2OE3 - chains A and B; structure by X-ray diffraction, 1.80 A resolution.

== Chain A (and B) ==
Protein: Thioredoxin-3
From: Saccharomyces cerevisiae
Notes: chain B of this document is another copy of the same molecule, construct and numbering; everything in this record applies to it too
UniProt: P25372 (TRX3_YEAST); residues -1 to 104 here correspond to UniProt positions 22-127 (UniProt number = residue number + 23)
Amino-acid sequence (114 residues; each row starts with the number of its first residue; numbers below 1 keep their minus sign (Met-9 is residue -9)):
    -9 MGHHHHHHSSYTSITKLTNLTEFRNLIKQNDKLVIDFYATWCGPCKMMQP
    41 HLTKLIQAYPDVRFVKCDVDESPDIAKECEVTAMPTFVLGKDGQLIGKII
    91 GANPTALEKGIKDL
Disordered / not traced: -9 to -2 (chain B: -9 to 0)
Construct notes: initiating methionine (-9); expression tag (-8 to -2)
Cystine bridges: Cys32-Cys35
From the paper describing this entry:
  - contacts within the chain: Phe13-Cys69 (hydrophobic contact), Phe27-Cys69 (hydrophobic contact), Ile65-Cys69 (hydrophobic contact)
  - catalytic residues: Cys32, Cys35 (proposed by the authors, not directly observed)
  - conformationally variable residues (loop rearrangement, side-chain flip): Thr30 to Cys35, Lys67 to Ala73, Asp82 to Gln84
  - post-translational modification sites: Cys69

== Interface between chain A and chain B ==
Contacting residue pairs (19; chain A residue first):
  Trp31(A) - Trp31(B)  hydrogen bond (side chain-backbone)
  Trp31(A) - Cys32(B)  hydrophobic
  Trp31(A) - Gly33(B)
  Trp31(A) - Pro34(B)
  Trp31(A) - Met74(B)  hydrophobic
  Pro34(A) - Met74(B)
  Thr72(A) - Pro34(B)
  Thr72(A) - Pro75(B)
  Thr72(A) - Gly91(B)
  Thr72(A) - Ala92(B)  hydrogen bond (backbone-backbone)
  Ala73(A) - Met74(B)
  Ala73(A) - Gly91(B)
  Met74(A) - Ala73(B)
  Met74(A) - Met74(B)  hydrogen bond (backbone-backbone)
  Pro75(A) - Thr72(B)
  Ile90(A) - Ile90(B)  hydrophobic
  Gly91(A) - Thr72(B)
  Gly91(A) - Ala73(B)
  Ala92(A) - Thr72(B)  hydrogen bond (backbone-backbone)
Also at the interface, not in a pair above, chain A (11 interface residues in all): Cys32, Gly33
Also at the interface, not in a pair above, chain B (13 interface residues in all): Thr30, Asp60

== In short ==
11 residues of chain A face 13 of chain B across their interface; the contacts include 4 hydrogen bonds. Polar
pairs include Trp31(A)-Trp31(B), Thr72(A)-Ala92(B) and Met74(A)-Met74(B). The paper reports catalytic residues
Cys32(A) and Cys35(A); a modification site at Cys69(A).
Chain A and chain B are both Thioredoxin-3 (Saccharomyces cerevisiae); the structure, Crystal Structure of
Mitochondrial Thioredoxin 3 from Saccharomyces cerevisiae (oxidized form), was determined by X-ray diffraction
(same publication as 2OE0 and 2OE1).
